Entry 7LDJ (X-ray diffraction, 2.36 A resolution); this record covers chains B and E.

Chain B:
Molecule: Spike glycoprotein
Organism: Severe acute respiratory syndrome coronavirus 2
Notes: fragment: receptor binding domain
Reference sequence: P0DTC2 (SPIKE_SARS2); numbering as in UniProt (aligned over 331-527)
Chain sequence (199 residues; row label = number of the first residue in the row):
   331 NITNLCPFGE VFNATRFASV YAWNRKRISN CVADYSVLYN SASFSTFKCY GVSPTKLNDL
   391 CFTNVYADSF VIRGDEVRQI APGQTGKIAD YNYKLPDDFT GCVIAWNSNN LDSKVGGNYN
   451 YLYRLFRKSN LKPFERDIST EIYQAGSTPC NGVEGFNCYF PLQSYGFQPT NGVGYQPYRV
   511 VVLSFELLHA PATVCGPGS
Unresolved in the structure: 519
Disulfides: Cys336-Cys361, Cys379-Cys432, Cys391-Cys525, Cys480-Cys488
Glycans and other covalent adducts: glycan linked to Asn343
Sequence notes: expression tag (528-529)
Curated features (UniProtKB/Swiss-Prot):
  - region: Arg403 to Asp405 (Integrin-binding motif), Asn448 to Phe456 (Immunodominant HLA epitope recognized by the CD8+)
  - glycosylation (N-linked (GlcNAc...) asparagine): Asn331 (complex), Asn343 (complex)
  - natural variant: Gly339 (G339D: In strain: Omicron/BA.1, Omicron/BA.2 and 4 more; G339H: In strain: Omicron/BA.2.75, Omicron/XBB.1.5 and 1 more), Arg346 (R346K: In strain: Mu/B.1.621; R346T: In strain: Omicron/BQ.1.1, Omicron/XBB.1.5 and 1 more), Leu368 (L368I: In strain: Omicron/XBB.1.5, Omicron/EG.5.1), Ser371 (S371F: In strain: Omicron/BA.2, Omicron/BA.2.12.1 and 6 more; S371L: In strain: Omicron/BA.1), Ser373 (S373P: In strain: Omicron/BA.1, Omicron/BA.2 and 7 more), Ser375 (S375F: In strain: Omicron/BA.1, Omicron/BA.2 and 7 more), Thr376 (T376A: In strain: Omicron/BA.2, Omicron/BA.2.12.1 and 5 more), Asp405 (D405N: In strain: Omicron/BA.2, Omicron/BA.2.12.1 and 6 more), Arg408 (R408S: In strain: Omicron/BA.2, Omicron/BA.2.12.1 and 6 more), Lys417 (K417N: In strain: Beta/B.1.351, Omicron/BA.1 and 8 more; K417T: In strain: Gamma/P.1), Asn440 (N440K: In strain: Omicron/BA.1, Omicron/BA.2 and 7 more), Lys444 (K444T: In strain: Omicron/BQ.1.1), 16 further natural variant entries in UniProt
  - mutagenesis: Asn331 (N331Q: Reduced viral infectivity), Asn343 (N343Q: Reduced viral infectivity), Leu452 (L452R: Increased resistance to neutralizing antibodies. Decreases HLA binding to NF9 epitope. Increased binding affinity to human ACE2), Tyr453 (Y453F: Decreased HLA binding to NF9 epitope. Increased binding affinity to human ACE2), Ala475 (A475V: Increased resistance to neutralizing antibodies), Val483 (V483A: Increased resistance to neutralizing antibodies), Glu484 (E484D: Increased replication in human TMEM106B overexpressing cells), Phe490 (F490L: Increased resistance to neutralizing antibodies and human covalescent sera neutralization), Gln493 (Q493N: Reduced host ACE2-binding affinity in vitro; Q493Y: Reduced host ACE2-binding affinity in vitro), Asn501 (N501T: Reduced host ACE2-binding affinity in vitro; N501Y: Increased binding affinity to human ACE2), His519 (H519P: Increased resistance to human covalescent sera neutralization)

Chain E:
Molecule: Nanobody 2
Organism: Vicugna pacos
Notes: antibody fragment or engineered binder
Chain sequence (131 residues; each row starts with the number of its first residue; a row labelled like 82A-82C holds insertion residues (82A, then the next letters in order)):
     1 QVQLQESGGG LVQPGGSLRL SCAVSGFTLD YYAIGWFRQA PGKEREGVSC IS
   52A S
    53 SGGNTKYADS VKGRFTASRD NAKNTFYLQM
82A-82C NSL
    83 KPEDTAVYYC AAIAATYYSG SYYFQCPHDG MDYWGKGTQV TVSSH
Unresolved in the structure: 127
Disulfides: Cys22-Cys92, Cys50-Cys108

Chain B / chain E interface:
Pairs across the interface (49):
  Tyr351(B) with Tyr100(E)
  Arg403(B) with Asp114(E), salt bridge
  Lys417(B) with Asp111(E), salt bridge
  Gly446(B) with Leu29(E); Asp30(E), hydrogen bond (backbone-backbone)
  Tyr449(B) with Leu29(E); Asp30(E), hydrogen bond (side chain-backbone); Tyr31(E), hydrogen bond (side chain-backbone); Ala97(E); Tyr99(E), hydrophobic
  Leu452(B) with Thr98(E); Tyr99(E); Tyr100(E), hydrophobic
  Leu455(B) with Pro109(E), hydrophobic; Gly112(E)
  Phe456(B) with Pro109(E), hydrophobic
  Thr470(B) with Tyr100(E)
  Glu484(B) with Lys58(E); Tyr105(E); Phe106(E); Gln107(E)
  Gly485(B) with Lys58(E)
  Phe486(B) with Gly47(E); Val48(E); Ser49(E); Lys58(E); Tyr59(E); Ala60(E), hydrophobic
  Tyr489(B) with Gln107(E); Pro109(E), hydrophobic
  Phe490(B) with Thr98(E); Tyr100(E), hydrophobic; Gln107(E), hydrogen bond (backbone-side chain)
  Leu492(B) with Thr98(E), hydrogen bond (backbone-side chain)
  Gln493(B) with Ile95(E); Ala96(E), hydrogen bond (side chain-backbone); Thr98(E), hydrogen bond
  Ser494(B) with Ala96(E); Ala97(E); Thr98(E), hydrogen bond (backbone-side chain); Tyr99(E), hydrogen bond (side chain-backbone)
  Gly496(B) with Leu29(E)
  Gln498(B) with Phe27(E), hydrogen bond (side chain-backbone); Thr28(E); Leu29(E)
  Thr500(B) with Phe27(E)
  Asn501(B) with Gln1(E); Tyr115(E)
  Tyr505(B) with Asp114(E), hydrogen bond (side chain-backbone)
Other interface residues (no listed pair), chain B (28 interface residues in all): Val445, Gly447, Asn450, Tyr453, Thr478, Tyr495
Other interface residues (no listed pair), chain E (30 interface residues in all): Cys50, Asp61, Tyr104, Cys108

Summary:
28 residues of chain B face 30 of chain E across their interface, with 11 hydrogen bonds and 2 salt bridges.
Polar pairs include Arg403(B)-Asp114(E), Lys417(B)-Asp111(E) and Tyr449(B)-Asp30(E). From UniProt: 11
mutagenesis sites on chain B.
Here chain B is Spike glycoprotein (Severe acute respiratory syndrome coronavirus 2) and chain E is Nanobody 2
(Vicugna pacos). Entry 7LDJ (SARS-CoV-2 receptor binding domain in complex with WNb-2) was determined by X-ray
diffraction.
